6P19 - chains 1 and D of the 9 polymer chains in the assembly; structure by electron microscopy, 3.80 A resolution.

# Chain 1
Molecule: DNA (123-MER) fragment carrying phage-21 pR' promoter, pause element, and transcribed region, nontemplate strand
Sequence (123 nucleotides; row label = number of the first residue in the row):
     1 CGTGTTGACA TCATTGAGCA AATGAGCAAC ACTATTCGCA TAAGGTGGAG TTAGTGAGTG
    61 TTAAGTTGGA AGGGTGGGAT TTAAATTTTG GGTGAGTGGT GGAGAGGTAC CTCGTTGTGG
   121 TAG
Not modelled in the structure: 1-95, 104-107, 123

# Chain D
Protein: DNA-directed RNA polymerase subunit beta'
From: Escherichia coli (strain K12)
Notes: EC 2.7.7.6
UniProt: P0A8T7 (RPOC_ECOLI); residue numbers follow UniProt; this construct covers 1-1407
Chain sequence (1430 residues; each row starts with the number of its first residue):
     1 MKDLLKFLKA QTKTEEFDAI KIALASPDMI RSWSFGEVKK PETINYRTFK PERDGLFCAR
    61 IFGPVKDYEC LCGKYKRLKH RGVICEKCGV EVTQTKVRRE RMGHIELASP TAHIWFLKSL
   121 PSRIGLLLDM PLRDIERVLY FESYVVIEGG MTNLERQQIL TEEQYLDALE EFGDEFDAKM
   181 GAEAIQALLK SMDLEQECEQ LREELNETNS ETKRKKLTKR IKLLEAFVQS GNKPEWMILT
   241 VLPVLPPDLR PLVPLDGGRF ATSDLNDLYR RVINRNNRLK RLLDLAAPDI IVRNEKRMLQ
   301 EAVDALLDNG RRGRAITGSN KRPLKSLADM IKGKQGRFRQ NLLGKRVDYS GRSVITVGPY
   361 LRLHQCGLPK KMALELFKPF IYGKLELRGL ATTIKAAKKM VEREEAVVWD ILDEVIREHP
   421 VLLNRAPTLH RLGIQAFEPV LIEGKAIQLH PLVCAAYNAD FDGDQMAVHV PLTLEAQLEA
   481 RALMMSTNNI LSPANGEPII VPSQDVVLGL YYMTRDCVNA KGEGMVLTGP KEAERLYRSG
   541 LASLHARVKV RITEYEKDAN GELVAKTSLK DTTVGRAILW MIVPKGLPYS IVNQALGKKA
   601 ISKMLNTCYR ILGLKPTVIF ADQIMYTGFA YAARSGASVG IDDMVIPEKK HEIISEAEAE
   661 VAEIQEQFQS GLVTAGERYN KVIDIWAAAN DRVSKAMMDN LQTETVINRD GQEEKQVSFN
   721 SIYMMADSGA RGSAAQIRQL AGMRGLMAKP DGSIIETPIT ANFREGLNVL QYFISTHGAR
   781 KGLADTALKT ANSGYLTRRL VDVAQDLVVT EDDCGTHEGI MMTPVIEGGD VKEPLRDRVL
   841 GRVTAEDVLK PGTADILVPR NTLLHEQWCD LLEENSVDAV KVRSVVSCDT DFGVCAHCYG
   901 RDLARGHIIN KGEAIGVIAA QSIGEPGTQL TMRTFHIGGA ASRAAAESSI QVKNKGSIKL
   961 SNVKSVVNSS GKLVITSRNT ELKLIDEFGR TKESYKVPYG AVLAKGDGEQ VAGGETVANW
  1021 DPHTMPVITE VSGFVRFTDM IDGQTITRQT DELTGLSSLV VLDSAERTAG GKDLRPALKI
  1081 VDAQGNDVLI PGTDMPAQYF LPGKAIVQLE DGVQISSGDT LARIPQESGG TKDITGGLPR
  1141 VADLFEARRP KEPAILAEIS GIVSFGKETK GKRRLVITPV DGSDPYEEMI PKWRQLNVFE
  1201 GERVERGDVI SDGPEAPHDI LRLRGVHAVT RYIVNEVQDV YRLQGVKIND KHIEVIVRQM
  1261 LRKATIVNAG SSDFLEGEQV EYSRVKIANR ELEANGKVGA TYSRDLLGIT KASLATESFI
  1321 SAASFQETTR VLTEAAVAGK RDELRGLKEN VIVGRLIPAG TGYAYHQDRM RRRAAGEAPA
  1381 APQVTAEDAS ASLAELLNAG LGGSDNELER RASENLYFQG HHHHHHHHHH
Not modelled in the structure: 1-14, 931-956, 1127-1135, 1377-1430
Differences from the reference sequence: expression tag (1408-1430)
Curated features (UniProtKB/Swiss-Prot):
  - binding site (Zn(2+)): Cys-70, Cys-72, Cys-85, Cys-88, Cys-814, Cys-888, Cys-895, Cys-898
  - binding site (Mg(2+)): Asp-460, Asp-462, Asp-464
  - modified residue: Lys-983 (N6-acetyllysine)
  - mutagenesis: Gln-504 (Q504P: Resistant to antibiotics salinamide A and B), Asn-690 (N690D: Resistant to antibiotics salinamide A and B), Met-697 (M697V: Resistant to antibiotics salinamide A and B), Ala-735 (A735T: Resistant to antibiotics salinamide A and B), Arg-738 (R738C/H/P/S: Resistant to antibiotics salinamide A and B), Ala-748 (A748E: Resistant to antibiotics salinamide A and B), Pro-758 (P758S/T: Resistant to antibiotics salinamide A and B), Phe-763 (F763C: Resistant to antibiotics salinamide A and B), Ser-775 (S775A: Resistant to antibiotics salinamide A and B), Ala-779 (A779T/V: Resistant to antibiotics salinamide A and B), Arg-780 (R780C: Resistant to antibiotics salinamide A and B), Gly-782 (G782A/C: Resistant to antibiotics salinamide A and B), 1 further mutagenesis entry in UniProt
Metal / ion sites: Zn2+ site 1: Cys-70, Leu-71, Cys-72; Mg2+: Asp-460, Asp-462, Asp-464 (shared with 1 residue of chain R); Zn2+ site 2: Cys-814, Cys-888, Cys-895, Cys-898

# Interface between chain 1 and chain D
Pairs across the interface (14):
  DG96(1) / Tyr-46(D)  hydrogen bond to the phosphate
  DG96(1) / Arg-47(D)  salt bridge to the phosphate
  DT97(1) / Tyr-46(D)  hydrogen bond to the phosphate
  DT100(1) / Arg-270(D)  hydrogen bond to the base
  DT100(1) / Asn-274(D)  phosphate contact
  DT100(1) / Arg-278(D)  salt bridge to the phosphate
  DG101(1) / Arg-271(D)  base contact
  DG101(1) / Arg-275(D)  salt bridge to the phosphate
  DG101(1) / Arg-278(D)  salt bridge to the phosphate
  DG101(1) / Met-298(D)  phosphate contact
  DG114(1) / Arg-1148(D)  salt bridge to the phosphate
  DT115(1) / Arg-1148(D)  salt bridge to the phosphate
  DG117(1) / Pro-121(D)  phosphate contact
  DG117(1) / Lys-219(D)  salt bridge to the phosphate
Also at the interface, not in a pair above, chain 1 (10 interface residues in all): DG98, DT116, DT118
Also at the interface, not in a pair above, chain D (14 interface residues in all): Glu-42, Lys-216, Lys-1311

# Overview
The interface between chain 1 and chain D involves 10 residues on one side and 14 on the other, with 3
hydrogen bonds and 7 salt bridges. Polar contacts include DT100(1)/Arg-270(D), DG96(1)/Tyr-46(D) and
DT97(1)/Tyr-46(D).
Chain 1 is DNA (123-MER) fragment carrying phage-21 pR' promoter, pause element, and transcribed region,
nontemplate strand and chain D is DNA-directed RNA polymerase subunit beta' (Escherichia coli (strain K12));
the structure, Q21 transcription antitermination complex: loaded complex, was determined by electron
microscopy (same publication as 6P18, 6P1A, 6P1B and 6P1C).
